PDB entry 8FYD | electron microscopy, 3.90 A resolution | chains C and G of the 10 polymer chains in the assembly

# Chain C
Molecule: Cas1
Amino-acid sequence (316 residues; row label = number of the first residue in the row):
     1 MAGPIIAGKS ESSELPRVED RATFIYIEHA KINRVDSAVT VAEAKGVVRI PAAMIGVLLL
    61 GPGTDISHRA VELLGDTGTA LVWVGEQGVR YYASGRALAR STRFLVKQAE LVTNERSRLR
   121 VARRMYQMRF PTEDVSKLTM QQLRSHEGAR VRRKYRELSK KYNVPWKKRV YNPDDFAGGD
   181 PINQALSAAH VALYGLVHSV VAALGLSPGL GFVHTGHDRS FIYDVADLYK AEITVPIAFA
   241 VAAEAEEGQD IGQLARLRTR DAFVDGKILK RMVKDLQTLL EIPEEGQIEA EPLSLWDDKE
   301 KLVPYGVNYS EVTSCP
Disordered / not traced: 1, 280-316

# Chain G
Molecule: 64-nt DNA strand
Sequence (64 nucleotides; numbered 1 to 64; the number before each row is that of its first residue):
     1 AGATTGAGAC CAGGTCTCCG TTTCATGAGT CTTTCCCGCA CGAGCGGGGG TGATCCCACG
    61 CGCA

# Chain C / chain G interface
Contacting residue pairs - 12 pairs, chain C then chain G:
  Asn33(C) with DG2(G), phosphate contact; DA3(G), phosphate contact
  Arg34(C) with DA3(G), hydrogen bond to the phosphate; DT4(G), salt bridge to the phosphate
  Val35(C) with DT4(G), phosphate contact
  Asp36(C) with DT4(G), hydrogen bond to the phosphate
  Ser37(C) with DT4(G), hydrogen bond to the phosphate
  Ser67(C) with DG2(G), phosphate contact; DA3(G), hydrogen bond to the phosphate
  Arg69(C) with DA3(G), sugar contact
  Lys270(C) with DG48(G), salt bridge to the phosphate
  Lys274(C) with DG48(G), phosphate contact

# In short
Chain C and chain G form an interface of 9 and 4 residues respectively, with 4 hydrogen bonds and 2 salt
bridges. Polar pairs include Arg34(C)-DA3(G), Asp36(C)-DT4(G) and Ser37(C)-DT4(G).
Chain C is Cas1 and chain G is a 64-nt DNA strand; the structure, Cryo-EM structure of
Cas1:Cas2-DEDDh:half-site integration complex bent CRISPR repeat conformation, was determined by electron
microscopy together with 8FY9, 8FYA, 8FYB and 8FYC from the same study.
